Entry 7UTH (electron microscopy, 3.90 A resolution); this record covers chains A and B.

# Chain A (and B)
Molecule: GEA2 isoform 1
Source organism: Saccharomyces cerevisiae
Notes: chain B of this document is another copy of the same molecule, construct and numbering; everything in this record applies to it too
UniProtKB: A0A8H8ULJ2 (A0A8H8ULJ2_YEASX); residues 1-1459 here = UniProt positions 1-1459
Sequence (1459 residues; each row starts with the number of its first residue):
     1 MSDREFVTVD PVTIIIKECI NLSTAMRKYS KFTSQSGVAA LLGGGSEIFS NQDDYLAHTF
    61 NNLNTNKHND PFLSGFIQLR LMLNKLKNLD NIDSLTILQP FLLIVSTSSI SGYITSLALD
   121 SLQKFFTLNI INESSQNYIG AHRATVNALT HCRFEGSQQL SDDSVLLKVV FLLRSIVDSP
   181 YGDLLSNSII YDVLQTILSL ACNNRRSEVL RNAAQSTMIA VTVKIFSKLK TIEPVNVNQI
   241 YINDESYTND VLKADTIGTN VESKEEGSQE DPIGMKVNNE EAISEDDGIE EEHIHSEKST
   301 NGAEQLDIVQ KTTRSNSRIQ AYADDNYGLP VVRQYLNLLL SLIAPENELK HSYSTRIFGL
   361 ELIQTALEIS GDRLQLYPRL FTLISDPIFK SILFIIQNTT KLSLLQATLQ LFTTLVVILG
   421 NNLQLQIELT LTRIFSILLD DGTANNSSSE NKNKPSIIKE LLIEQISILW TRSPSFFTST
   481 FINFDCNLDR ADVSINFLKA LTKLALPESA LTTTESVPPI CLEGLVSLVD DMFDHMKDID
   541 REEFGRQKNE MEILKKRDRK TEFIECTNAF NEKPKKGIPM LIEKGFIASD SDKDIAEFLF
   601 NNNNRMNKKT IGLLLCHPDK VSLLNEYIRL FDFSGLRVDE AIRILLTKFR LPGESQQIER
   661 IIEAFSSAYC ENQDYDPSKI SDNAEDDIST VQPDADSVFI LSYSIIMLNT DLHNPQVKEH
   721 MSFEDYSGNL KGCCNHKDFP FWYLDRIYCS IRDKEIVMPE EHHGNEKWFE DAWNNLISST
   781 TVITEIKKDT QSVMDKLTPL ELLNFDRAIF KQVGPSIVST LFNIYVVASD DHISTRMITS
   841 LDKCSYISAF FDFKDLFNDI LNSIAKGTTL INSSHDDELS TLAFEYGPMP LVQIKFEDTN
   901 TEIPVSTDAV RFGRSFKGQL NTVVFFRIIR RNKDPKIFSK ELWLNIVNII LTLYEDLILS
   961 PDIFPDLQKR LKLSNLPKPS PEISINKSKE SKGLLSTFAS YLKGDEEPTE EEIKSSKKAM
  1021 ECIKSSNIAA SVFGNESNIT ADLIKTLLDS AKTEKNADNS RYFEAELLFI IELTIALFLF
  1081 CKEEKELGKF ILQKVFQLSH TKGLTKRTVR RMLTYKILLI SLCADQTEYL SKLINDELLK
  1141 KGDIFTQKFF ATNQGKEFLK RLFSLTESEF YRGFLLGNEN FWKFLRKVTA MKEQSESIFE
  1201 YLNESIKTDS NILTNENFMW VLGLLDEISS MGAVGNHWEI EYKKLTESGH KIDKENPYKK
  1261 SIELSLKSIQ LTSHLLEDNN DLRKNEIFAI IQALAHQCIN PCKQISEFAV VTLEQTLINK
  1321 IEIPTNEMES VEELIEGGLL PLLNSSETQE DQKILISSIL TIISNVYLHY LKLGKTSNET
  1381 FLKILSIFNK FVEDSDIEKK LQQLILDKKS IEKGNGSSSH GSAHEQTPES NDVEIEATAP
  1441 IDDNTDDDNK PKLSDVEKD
Not modelled in the structure: 1-10, 27-70, 155-161, 231-328, 441-454, 546-553, 759-767, 783-798, 872-888, 893-902, 987-1006, 1208-1215, 1235-1258, 1345-1351, 1393-1394, 1416-1459
What the authors report for this chain:
  - conformationally variable residues (order/disorder transition): T781 to T798
  - mutagenesis - Y1001D: abolished growth
  - mutagenesis - Y1001D: unchanged expression
  - mutagenesis - Y1001D: unchanged catalytic activity on DeltaN17-Arf1
  - mutagenesis - Y1001D: abolished localization
  - mutagenesis - Y1001D: abolished catalytic activity on myristoylated-Arf1

# How chain A and chain B interact
Contacting residue pairs (52):
  P11(A) - I418(B)  hydrophobic
  T13(A) - R472(B)  hydrogen bond (backbone-side chain)
  I14(A) - E368(B)
  I16(A) - T471(B)
  K17(A) - E368(B)  salt bridge
  K17(A) - Q410(B)
  K17(A) - T414(B)  hydrogen bond
  K17(A) - I468(B)
  I20(A) - E464(B)
  I20(A) - I468(B)  hydrophobic
  N21(A) - Q406(B)  hydrogen bond
  N84(A) - T471(B)  hydrogen bond (side chain-backbone)
  L86(A) - R472(B)
  L86(A) - P474(B)
  Q123(A) - S216(B)
  K124(A) - Q364(B)  hydrogen bond
  L128(A) - E368(B)
  L128(A) - I369(B)  hydrophobic
  S164(A) - N212(B)
  L167(A) - V209(B)
  L167(A) - N212(B)
  L167(A) - A213(B)
  K168(A) - N212(B)
  F171(A) - F171(B)  hydrophobic
  F171(A) - R174(B)
  F171(A) - S216(B)
  R174(A) - F171(B)
  R174(A) - S175(B)  hydrogen bond
  V209(A) - L167(B)  hydrophobic
  V209(A) - V209(B)  hydrophobic
  N212(A) - S164(B)
  N212(A) - K168(B)
  S216(A) - Q123(B)
  Q364(A) - K124(B)  hydrogen bond
  E368(A) - I14(B)
  E368(A) - L128(B)
  Q406(A) - N21(B)  hydrogen bond
  Q410(A) - K17(B)
  T413(A) - K17(B)  hydrogen bond
  T414(A) - K17(B)
  I418(A) - P11(B)  hydrophobic
  E464(A) - I20(B)
  I468(A) - K17(B)
  I468(A) - I20(B)  hydrophobic
  T471(A) - N84(B)
  R472(A) - V12(B)  hydrogen bond (side chain-backbone)
  R472(A) - T13(B)  hydrogen bond
  R472(A) - I16(B)
  R472(A) - L83(B)
  R472(A) - K85(B)  hydrogen bond (side chain-backbone)
  R472(A) - L86(B)
  P474(A) - L86(B)
Other interface residues (no listed pair), chain A (40 interface residues in all): R80, T127, S175, L210, A213, T365, I520, E523
Other interface residues (no listed pair), chain B (44 interface residues in all): T24, R80, L81, V223, T365, S473, I520

# Overview
40 residues of chain A face 44 of chain B across their interface; the contacts include 12 hydrogen bonds and 1
salt bridge. Polar contacts include K17(A)-E368(B), T13(A)-R472(B) and K17(A)-T414(B). From the paper: Y1001D
of chain A abolishes growth; conformational variability at T781(A).
Both chains are GEA2 isoform 1 (Saccharomyces cerevisiae). Entry 7UTH (Gea2 open/open conformation (composite
structure)) was determined by electron microscopy, deposited together with 7URO, 7URR and 7UT4.
